4EEU - chain A; structure by X-ray diffraction, 1.41 A resolution.

Chain A:
Name: Phototropin-2
From: Arabidopsis thaliana
Notes: EC 2.7.11.1; fragment: lov domain
Reference sequence: P93025 (PHOT2_ARATH); residues 385-496 here = UniProt positions 385-496
Amino-acid sequence (118 residues; each row starts with the number of its first residue):
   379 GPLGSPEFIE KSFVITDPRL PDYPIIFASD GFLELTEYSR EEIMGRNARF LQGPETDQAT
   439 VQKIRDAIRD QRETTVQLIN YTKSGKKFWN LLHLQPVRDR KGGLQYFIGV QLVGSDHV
Unresolved in the structure: 379-385, 495-496
Sequence notes: expression tag (379-384); conflict Phe386 (Arg in P93025), Ser390 (Asn in P93025), Thr394 (Ser in P93025), Tyr401 (Asn in P93025), Gly409 (Ser in P93025), Met422 (Leu in P93025), Ala426 (Cys in P93025), Thr452 (Ile in P93025), Leu470 (Phe in P93025), Val475 (Met in P93025), Arg478 (Gln in P93025), Gly481 (Glu in P93025), Val491 (Asp in P93025)
Residues lining bound ligands: FMN (flavin mononucleotide): Val392, Thr394, Tyr401, Asn425, Ala426, Arg427, Leu429, Gln430, Val439, Ile442, Arg443, Ile446, Leu456, Asn458, Asn468, Leu470, Leu472, Phe485, Ile486, Gly487, Gln489
Swiss-Prot annotation at these positions:
  - binding site (FMN): Asn425, Arg427, Gln430, Arg443, Asn458, Asn468, Gln489
  - mutagenesis: Val392 (V392T: Red-shifted emitted light fluorescence (502 nm) but normal absorption (maximum at 447 nm); when associated with K-489), Gln489 (Q489K: Blue-shifted light absorption (maximum at 441 nm) and emitted fluorescence (487 nm). Red-shifted light emitted fluorescence (502 nm) but normal absorption (maximum at 447 nm) ...)
From the paper describing this entry:
  - binding site for flavin mononucleotide: Val392, Thr394, Tyr401, Ile446, Leu472, Phe485
  - conformationally variable residues: Arg397, Asp477, Phe485
  - contacts within the chain: Ser390-Gln489 (hydrogen bond), Arg397-Asp477 (hydrogen bond), Pro474-Phe485
  - mutagenesis - N425S/Q430R: decreased binding to flavin mononucleotide

Overview:
Ligands of chain A: flavin mononucleotide. UniProt lists 7 FMN-binding residues and 2 mutagenesis sites. The
paper reports a binding site for flavin mononucleotide at Val392, Thr394 and Tyr401 among others; N425S/Q430R
reduce binding to flavin mononucleotide.
Chain A is Phototropin-2 (Arabidopsis thaliana); the structure, Crystal structure of phiLOV2.1, was determined
by X-ray diffraction (same publication as 4EEP, 4EER, 4EES and 4EET).
